8WPZ - chains I and J of the 16 polymer chains in the assembly; structure by electron microscopy, 3.90 A resolution.

Chain I:
Molecule: Ribulose bisphosphate carboxylase small subunit
From: Synechococcus elongatus PCC 7942
UniProtKB: Q31NB2 (RBS_SYNE7); residues 1-111 here = UniProt positions 1-111
Sequence (111 residues; each row starts with the number of its first residue):
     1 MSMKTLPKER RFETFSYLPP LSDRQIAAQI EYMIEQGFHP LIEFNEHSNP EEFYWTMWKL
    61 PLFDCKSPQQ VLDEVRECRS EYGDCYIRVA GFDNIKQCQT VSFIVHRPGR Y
Not modelled in the structure: 1-8, 109-111

Chain J:
Molecule: Ribulose bisphosphate carboxylase large chain
From: Synechococcus elongatus PCC 7942
Notes: EC 4.1.1.39
UniProtKB: Q31NB3 (RBL_SYNE7); residues 1-472 here = UniProt positions 1-472
Sequence (472 residues; row label = number of the first residue in the row):
     1 MPKTQSAAGY KAGVKDYKLT YYTPDYTPKD TDLLAAFRFS PQPGVPADEA GAAIAAESST
    61 GTWTTVWTDL LTDMDRYKGK CYHIEPVQGE ENSYFAFIAY PLDLFEEGSV TNILTSIVGN
   121 VFGFKAIRSL RLEDIRFPVA LVKTFQGPPH GIQVERDLLN KYGRPMLGCT IKPKLGLSAK
   181 NYGRAVYECL RGGLDFTKDD ENINSQPFQR WRDRFLFVAD AIHKSQAETG EIKGHYLNVT
   241 APTCEEMMKR AEFAKELGMP IIMHDFLTAG FTANTTLAKW CRDNGVLLHI HRAMHAVIDR
   301 QRNHGIHFRV LAKCLRLSGG DHLHSGTVVG KLEGDKASTL GFVDLMREDH IEADRSRGVF
   361 FTQDWASMPG VLPVASGGIH VWHMPALVEI FGDDSVLQFG GGTLGHPWGN APGATANRVA
   421 LEACVQARNE GRDLYREGGD ILREAGKWSP ELAAALDLWK EIKFEFETMD KL
Not modelled in the structure: 1-9, 472

How chain I and chain J interact:
Pairs across the interface (27; chain I residue first):
  Arg10(I) - Thr229(J)
  Arg11(I) - Thr229(J)  hydrogen bond (backbone-backbone)
  Arg11(I) - Gly230(J)
  Glu13(I) - Asn160(J)
  Glu13(I) - Lys161(J)
  Glu13(I) - Glu231(J)
  Thr14(I) - Tyr162(J)  hydrogen bond (side chain-backbone)
  Thr14(I) - Arg164(J)  hydrogen bond
  Phe15(I) - Glu422(J)
  Phe15(I) - Gln426(J)
  Phe15(I) - Asn429(J)
  Tyr17(I) - Gly193(J)  hydrogen bond (side chain-backbone)
  Tyr17(I) - Arg418(J)  hydrogen bond
  Tyr17(I) - Val419(J)  hydrophobic
  Leu18(I) - Glu422(J)
  Leu18(I) - Trp448(J)  hydrophobic
  Pro19(I) - Trp448(J)
  Gln29(I) - Asn429(J)  hydrogen bond
  Tyr32(I) - Arg428(J)
  Tyr32(I) - Asn429(J)
  Pro50(I) - Gly230(J)
  Pro50(I) - Ile232(J)
  Glu51(I) - Gln226(J)  hydrogen bond
  Cys98(I) - Gln153(J)
  Gln99(I) - Tyr162(J)  hydrogen bond
  Thr100(I) - Tyr162(J)
  Thr100(I) - Gly163(J)  hydrogen bond (backbone-backbone)
Also at the interface, not in a pair above, chain I (21 interface residues in all): Glu9, Ala28, Phe53, Lys96, Gln97, Val101
Also at the interface, not in a pair above, chain J (25 interface residues in all): Asp157, Leu158, Ala227, Asp394, Val425, Glu430

Overview:
Chain I and chain J form an interface of 21 and 25 residues respectively; the contacts include 9 hydrogen
bonds. Polar pairs include Thr14(I)-Tyr162(J), Thr14(I)-Arg164(J) and Tyr17(I)-Gly193(J).
Here chain I is Ribulose bisphosphate carboxylase small subunit and chain J is Ribulose bisphosphate
carboxylase large chain, both from Synechococcus elongatus PCC 7942. Entry 8WPZ (Cryo-ET structure of RuBisCO
at 3.9 angstroms from Synechococcus elongatus PCC 7942) was determined by electron microscopy.
